PDB entry 4N8L | X-ray diffraction, 2.82 A resolution | chain A

== Chain A ==
Molecule: Putative 4-hydroxybutyrate coenzyme A transferase
From: Yersinia pestis
UniProt: Q9ZC36 (Q9ZC36_YERPE); residues 1-440 here = UniProt positions 1-440
Chain sequence (476 residues; row label = number of the first residue in the row; numbers below 1 keep their minus sign (Met-35 is residue -35)):
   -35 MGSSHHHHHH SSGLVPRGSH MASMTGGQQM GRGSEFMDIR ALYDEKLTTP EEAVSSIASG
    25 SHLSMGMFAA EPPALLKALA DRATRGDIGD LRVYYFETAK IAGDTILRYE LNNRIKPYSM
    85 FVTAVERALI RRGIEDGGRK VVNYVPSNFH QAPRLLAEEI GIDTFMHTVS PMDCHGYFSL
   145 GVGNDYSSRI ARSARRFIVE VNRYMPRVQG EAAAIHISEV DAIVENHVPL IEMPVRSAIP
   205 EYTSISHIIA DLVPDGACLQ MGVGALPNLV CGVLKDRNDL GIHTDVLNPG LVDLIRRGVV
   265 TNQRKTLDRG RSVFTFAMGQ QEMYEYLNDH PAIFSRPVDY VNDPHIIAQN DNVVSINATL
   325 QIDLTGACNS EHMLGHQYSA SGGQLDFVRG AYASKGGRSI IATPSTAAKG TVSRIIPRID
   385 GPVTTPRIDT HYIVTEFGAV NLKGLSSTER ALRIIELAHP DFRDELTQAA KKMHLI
Not modelled in the structure: -35 to 0, 337-345
Construct notes: initiating methionine (-35); expression tag (-34 to 0); engineered mutation Asp249 (Glu in Q9ZC36)
What the authors report for this chain:
  - mutagenesis - M31H, F60V, F85H, F85Y, F113L, F113Q, Q224S, V227G, V227W, E249D: abolished catalytic activity
  - mutagenesis - M31G, F60M, E61V: increased catalytic activity

== Summary ==
The paper reports that M31H, F60V and F85H, among others, abolish catalytic activity; M31G, F60M and E61V
increase catalytic activity; 13 substitutions were tested in all.
Chain A is Putative 4-hydroxybutyrate coenzyme A transferase (Yersinia pestis); the structure, E249D mutant,
RipA structure, was determined by X-ray diffraction together with 4N8H, 4N8I, 4N8J and 4N8K from the same
study.
